PDB entry 4NTW | X-ray diffraction, 2.07 A resolution | chains A and C of the 3 polymer chains in the assembly

== Chain A ==
Name: Acid-sensing ion channel 1
Organism: Gallus gallus
Reference sequence: Q1XA76 (ASIC1_CHICK); residues 14-463 here = UniProt positions 14-463
Sequence (450 residues; numbered 14 to 463; the number before each row is that of its first residue):
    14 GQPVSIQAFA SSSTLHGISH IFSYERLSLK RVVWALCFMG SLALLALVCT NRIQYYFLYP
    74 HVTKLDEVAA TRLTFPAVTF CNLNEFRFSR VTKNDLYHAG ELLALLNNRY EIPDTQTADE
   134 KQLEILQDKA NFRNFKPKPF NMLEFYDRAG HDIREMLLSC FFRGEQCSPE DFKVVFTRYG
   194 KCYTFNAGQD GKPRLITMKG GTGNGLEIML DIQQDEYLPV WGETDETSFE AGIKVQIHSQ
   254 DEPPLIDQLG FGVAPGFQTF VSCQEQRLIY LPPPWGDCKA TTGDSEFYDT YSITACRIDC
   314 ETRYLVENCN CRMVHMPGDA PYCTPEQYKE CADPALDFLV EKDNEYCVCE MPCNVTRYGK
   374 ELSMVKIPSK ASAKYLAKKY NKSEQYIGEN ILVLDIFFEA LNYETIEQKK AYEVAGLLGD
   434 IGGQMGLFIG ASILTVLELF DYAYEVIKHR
Disordered / not traced: 14-44, 297-298, 457-463
Cystine bridges: C94-C195, C173-C180, C291-C366, C309-C362, C313-C360, C322-C344, C324-C336
Covalently attached groups: N-acetylglucosamine (NAG) linked to N367, N394
Bound ions: Na+: T237, T240
Swiss-Prot annotation at these positions:
  - motif: G443 to S445 (GAS motif)
  - site: E80 (Involved in channel desensitization), D356 (Involved in proton-dependent gating)
  - glycosylation (N-linked (GlcNAc...) asparagine): N367, N394
  - mutagenesis: E80 (E80A: Strongly increases speed of desensitization), D346 (D346N: Loss of pH-gated channel activity), D350 (D350N: Loss of pH-gated channel activity)
What the authors report for this chain:
  - self-association interface (contacts with another copy of this molecule); pairs are residue here / residue on that copy: W47-E451 (hydrogen bond), L447-C50, L447-F51, S445, I446
  - mutagenesis - Q437A: increased signaling in response to MitTx
  - contacts within the chain: A82-N415 (backbone contact), V61-Q437, L57-F441, L58-F441
  - conformationally variable residues (domain motion): W47, V75, A424, Q437, G443

== Chain C ==
Name: Basic phospholipase A2 homolog Tx-beta
Organism: Micrurus tener tener
Reference sequence: G9I930 (PA2HB_MICTN); residues 1-119 here correspond to UniProt positions 31-149 (UniProt number = residue number + 30)
Sequence (119 residues; row label = number of the first residue in the row):
     1 NLNQFRLMIK CTNDRVWADF VDYGCYCVAR DSNTPVDDLD RCCQAQKQCY DEAVKVHGCK
    61 PLVMFYSFEC RYLASDLDCS GNNTKCRNFV CNCDRTATLC ILTATYNRNN HKIDPSRCQ
Disordered / not traced: 119
Cystine bridges: C11-C70, C25-C118, C27-C43, C42-C100, C49-C93, C59-C86, C79-C91
Bound ions: Na+ near F68 (its only coordinating residue here)

== How chain A and chain C interact ==
Contacting residue pairs (23; chain A residue first):
  Y317(A) with F65(C)
  E320(A) with N3(C); R6(C), salt bridge; L7(C)
  N321(A) with N1(C), hydrogen bond (backbone-side chain); N3(C); Q4(C), hydrogen bond; L7(C)
  N323(A) with N3(C), hydrogen bond
  E339(A) with K60(C), salt bridge
  E343(A) with K60(C); V63(C); M64(C); F65(C), hydrogen bond (backbone-backbone)
  C344(A) with N1(C), hydrogen bond; V63(C); F65(C)
  P347(A) with F65(C), hydrophobic; R87(C)
  A348(A) with F65(C), hydrophobic
  F351(A) with F65(C), hydrophobic; S67(C)
  K355(A) with G81(C)
Interface residues without a listed pair, chain A (12 interface residues in all): C322
Interface residues without a listed pair, chain C (13 interface residues in all): N83

== In short ==
12 residues of chain A face 13 of chain C across their interface; the contacts include 5 hydrogen bonds and 2
salt bridges. Among the polar pairs are E320(A)-R6(C), E339(A)-K60(C) and N321(A)-N1(C). The paper reports
that Q437A of chain A increases signaling in response to MitTx; conformational variability at W47(A), V75(A)
and A424(A) among others.
Here chain A is Acid-sensing ion channel 1 (Gallus gallus) and chain C is Basic phospholipase A2 homolog
Tx-beta (Micrurus tener tener). Entry 4NTW (Structure of acid-sensing ion channel in complex with snake toxin)
was determined by X-ray diffraction together with 4NTX and 4NTY from the same study.
